Entry 7M7J (electron microscopy, 4.30 A resolution (low resolution: residue-level contacts below are approximate; hydrogen-bond / salt-bridge calls are withheld)); this record covers chains B and F of the 6 polymer chains in the assembly.

Chain B:
Protein: EryAI
Source organism: Saccharopolyspora erythraea
Reference sequence: Q5UNP6 (Q5UNP6_SACER); the construct lacks a stretch of the UniProt sequence, so the offset changes along the chain: 32-1490 = UniProt 557-2015; 1491-1573 = UniProt 3463-3545
Chain sequence (1593 residues; each row starts with the number of its first residue):
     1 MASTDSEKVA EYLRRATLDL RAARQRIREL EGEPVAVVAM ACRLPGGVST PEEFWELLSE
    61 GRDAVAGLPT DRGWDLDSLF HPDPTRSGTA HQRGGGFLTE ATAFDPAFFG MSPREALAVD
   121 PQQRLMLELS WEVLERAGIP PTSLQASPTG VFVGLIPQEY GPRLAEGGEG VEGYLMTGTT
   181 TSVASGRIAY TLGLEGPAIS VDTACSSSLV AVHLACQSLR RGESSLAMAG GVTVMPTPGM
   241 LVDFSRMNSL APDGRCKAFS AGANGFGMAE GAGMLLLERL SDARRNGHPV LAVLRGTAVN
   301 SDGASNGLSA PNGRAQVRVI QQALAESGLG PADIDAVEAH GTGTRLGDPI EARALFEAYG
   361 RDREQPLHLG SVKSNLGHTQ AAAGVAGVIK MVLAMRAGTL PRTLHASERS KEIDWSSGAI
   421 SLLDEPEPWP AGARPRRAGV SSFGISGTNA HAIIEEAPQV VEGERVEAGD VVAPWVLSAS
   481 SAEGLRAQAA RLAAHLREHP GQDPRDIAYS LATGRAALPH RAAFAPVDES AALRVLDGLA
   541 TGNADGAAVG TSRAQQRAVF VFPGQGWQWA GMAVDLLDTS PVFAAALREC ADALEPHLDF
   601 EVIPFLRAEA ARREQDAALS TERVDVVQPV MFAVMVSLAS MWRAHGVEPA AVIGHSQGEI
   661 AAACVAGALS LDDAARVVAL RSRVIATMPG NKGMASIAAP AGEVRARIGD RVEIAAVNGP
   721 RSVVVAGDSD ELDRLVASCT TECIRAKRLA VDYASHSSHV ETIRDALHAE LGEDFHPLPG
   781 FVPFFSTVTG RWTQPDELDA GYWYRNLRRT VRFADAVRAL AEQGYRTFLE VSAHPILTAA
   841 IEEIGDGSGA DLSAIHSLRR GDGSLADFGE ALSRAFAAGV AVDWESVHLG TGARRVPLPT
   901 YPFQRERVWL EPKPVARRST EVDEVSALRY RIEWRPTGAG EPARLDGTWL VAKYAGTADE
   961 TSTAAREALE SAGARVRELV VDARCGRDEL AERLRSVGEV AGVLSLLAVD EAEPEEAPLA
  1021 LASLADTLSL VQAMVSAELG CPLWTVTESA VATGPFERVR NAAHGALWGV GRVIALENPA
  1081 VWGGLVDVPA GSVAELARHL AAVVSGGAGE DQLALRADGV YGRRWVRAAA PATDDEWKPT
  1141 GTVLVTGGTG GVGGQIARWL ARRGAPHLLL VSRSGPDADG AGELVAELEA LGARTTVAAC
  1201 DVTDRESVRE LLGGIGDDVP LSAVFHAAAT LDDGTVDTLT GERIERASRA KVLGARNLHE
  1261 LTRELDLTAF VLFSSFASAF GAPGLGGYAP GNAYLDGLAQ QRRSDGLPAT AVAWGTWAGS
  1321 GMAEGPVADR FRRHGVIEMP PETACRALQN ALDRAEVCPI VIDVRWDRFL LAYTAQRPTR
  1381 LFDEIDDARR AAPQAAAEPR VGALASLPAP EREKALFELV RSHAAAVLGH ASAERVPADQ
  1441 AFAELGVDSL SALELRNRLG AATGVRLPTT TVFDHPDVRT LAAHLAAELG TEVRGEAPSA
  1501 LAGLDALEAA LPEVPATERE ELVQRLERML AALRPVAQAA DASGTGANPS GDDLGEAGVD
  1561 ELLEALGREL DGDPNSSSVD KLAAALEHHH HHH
Not modelled in the structure: 913-1593
Sequence notes: expression tag (1-31, 1574-1593)

Chain F:
Protein: 1B2 (light chain)
Source organism: Homo sapiens
Chain sequence (236 residues; numbered 1 to 236; the number before each row is that of its first residue):
     1 LFAIPLVVPF YSHSALDVVM TQSPLSLPVT PGEPASISCR SSQSLLHSNG YNYLDWYLQK
    61 PGQSPQLLIY LGSNRASGVP DRFSGSGSGT DFTLKISRVE AEDVGVYYCM QSLQTPRLTF
   121 GPGTKVDIKR TVAAPSVFIF PPSDEQLKSG TASVVCLLNN FYPRGAKVQW KVDNALQSGN
   181 SQESVTEQDS KDSTYSLSST LTLSKADYEK HKVYACEVTH QGLSSPVTKS FNRGEC
Not modelled in the structure: 1-16, 173-177, 211-214, 232-236
Cystine bridges: Cys39-Cys109, Cys156-Cys216

Chain B / chain F interface:
Pairs across the interface (19; chain B residue first):
  Met1(B) with Thr115(F)
  Asp5(B) with His47(F)
  Lys8(B) with Ser112(F); Leu113(F); Gln114(F); Thr115(F); Arg117(F)
  Tyr12(B) with Asp55(F); Tyr70(F); Leu71(F)
  Arg15(B) with Tyr70(F); Ala76(F); Ser77(F)
  Ala16(B) with Tyr70(F)
  Asp19(B) with Tyr70(F); Arg75(F); Ala76(F); Ser77(F)
  Ala22(B) with Ser77(F)
Other interface residues (no listed pair), chain B (10 interface residues in all): Ala2, Val9
Other interface residues (no listed pair), chain F (13 interface residues in all): Tyr53

In short:
The interface between chain B and chain F involves 10 residues on one side and 13 on the other.
Here chain B is EryAI (Saccharopolyspora erythraea) and chain F is 1B2 (light chain) (Homo sapiens). Entry
7M7J (6-Deoxyerythronolide B synthase (DEBS) module 1 in complex with antibody fragment 1B2: "turnstile
closed" state (TE-free)) was determined by electron microscopy (same publication as 7M7E, 7M7F, 7M7G, 7M7H and
7M7I).
